9E1Y - chains H and J of the 10 polymer chains in the assembly; structure by electron microscopy, 2.60 A resolution.

== Chain H ==
Name: Histone H2B 1.1
From: Xenopus laevis
UniProtKB: P02281 (H2B11_XENLA); residues -3 to 122 here correspond to UniProt positions 1-126 (UniProt number = residue number + 4)
Amino-acid sequence (126 residues; numbered -3 to 122; the number before each row is that of its first residue; numbers below 1 keep their minus sign (Met-3 is residue -3)):
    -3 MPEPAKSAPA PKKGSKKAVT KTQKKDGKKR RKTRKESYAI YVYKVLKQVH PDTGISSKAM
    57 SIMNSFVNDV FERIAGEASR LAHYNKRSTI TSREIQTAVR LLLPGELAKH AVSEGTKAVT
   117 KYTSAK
Unresolved in the structure: -3 to 26
Construct notes: engineered mutation Thr29 (Ser33 in P02281)
UniProt features mapped onto this chain:
  - modified residue: Lys2 (N6-acetyllysine), Lys9 (N6-acetyllysine), Ser11 (Phosphoserine), Lys12 (N6-acetyllysine), Lys17 (N6-acetyllysine)
  - glycosylation: Ser109 (O-linked (GlcNAc) serine)
  - cross-link: Lys117 (Glycyl lysine isopeptide (Lys-Gly) (interchain with G-Cter in ubiquitin))

== Chain J ==
Molecule: 153-nt DNA strand
Sequence (153 nucleotides; numbered -76 to 76; the number before each row is that of its first residue; numbers below 1 keep their minus sign (DG-76 is residue -76)):
   -76 GCCCTGGAGA ATCCCGGTGC CGAGGCCGCT CAATTGGTCG TAGACAGCTC TAGCACCGCT
   -16 TAAACGCACG TACGCGCTGT CCCCCGCGTT TTAACCGCCA AGGGGATTAC TCCCTAGTCT
    44 CCAGGCACGT GTCAGATATA TACATCCTGT GCA

== How chain H and chain J interact ==
Pairs across the interface (14; chain H residue first):
  Arg27(H) - DA50(J)  hydrogen bond to the sugar
  Arg27(H) - DC51(J)  phosphate contact
  Lys28(H) - DA50(J)  sugar contact
  Lys28(H) - DC51(J)  salt bridge to the phosphate
  Thr29(H) - DA50(J)  phosphate contact
  Arg30(H) - DC49(J)  phosphate contact
  Arg30(H) - DA50(J)  phosphate contact
  Lys31(H) - DC49(J)  phosphate contact
  Lys31(H) - DA50(J)  salt bridge to the phosphate
  Glu32(H) - DC49(J)  phosphate contact
  Ser33(H) - DC49(J)  phosphate contact
  Ile36(H) - DG48(J)  phosphate contact
  Ile36(H) - DC49(J)  phosphate contact
  Tyr37(H) - DG48(J)  hydrogen bond to the phosphate

== Overview ==
The interface between chain H and chain J involves 9 residues on one side and 4 on the other; the contacts
include 2 hydrogen bonds and 2 salt bridges. Polar pairs include Arg27(H)-DA50(J), Tyr37(H)-DG48(J) and
Lys28(H)-DC51(J).
Chain H is Histone H2B 1.1 (Xenopus laevis) and chain J is a 153-nt DNA strand; the structure, Empty
Nucleosome with 601 widom sequence, was determined by electron microscopy.
